PDB entry 6WWK | electron microscopy, 3.00 A resolution | chains E and I of the 6 polymer chains in the assembly

Chain E:
Name: Tubulin alpha-1B chain
Source organism: Sus scrofa
UniProtKB: Q2XVP4 (TBA1B_PIG); residue numbers follow UniProt; this construct covers 1-451
Sequence (451 residues; each row starts with the number of its first residue):
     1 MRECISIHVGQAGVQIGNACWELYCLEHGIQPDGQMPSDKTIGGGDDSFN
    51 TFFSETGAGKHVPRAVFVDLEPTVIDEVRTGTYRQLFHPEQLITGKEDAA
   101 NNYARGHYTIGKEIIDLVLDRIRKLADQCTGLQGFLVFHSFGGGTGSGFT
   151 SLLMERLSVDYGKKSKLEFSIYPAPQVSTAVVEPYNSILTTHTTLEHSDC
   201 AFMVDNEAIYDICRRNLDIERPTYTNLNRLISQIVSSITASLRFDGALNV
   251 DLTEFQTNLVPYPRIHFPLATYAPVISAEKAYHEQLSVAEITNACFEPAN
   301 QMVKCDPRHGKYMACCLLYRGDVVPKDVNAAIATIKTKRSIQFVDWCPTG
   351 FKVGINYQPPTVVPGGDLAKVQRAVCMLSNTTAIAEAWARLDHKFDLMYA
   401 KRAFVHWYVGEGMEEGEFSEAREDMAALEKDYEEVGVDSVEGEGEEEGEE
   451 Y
Unresolved in the structure: 442-451
Bound ions: Mg2+: E71 (together with GTP)
Small-molecule neighbours:
  - GDP (guanosine-5'-diphosphate): A247, L248, E254
  - GTP (guanosine-5'-triphosphate): V9, G10, Q11, A12, Q15, E71, D98, A99, A100, N101, S140, F141, G142, G143, G144, T145, G146, I171, T179, E183, N206, Y224, N228, I231

Chain I:
Name: Tubulin beta-2B chain
Source organism: Sus scrofa
UniProtKB: A0A287AGU7 (A0A287AGU7_PIG); numbering as in UniProt (aligned over 1-445)
Sequence (445 residues; numbered 1 to 445; the number before each row is that of its first residue):
     1 MREIVHIQAGQCGNQIGAKFWEVISDEHGIDPTGSYHGDSDLQLERINVY
    51 YNEATGNKYVPRAILVDLEPGTMDSVRSGPFGQIFRPDNFVFGQSGAGNN
   101 WAKGHYTEGAELVDSVLDVVRKESESCDCLQGFQLTHSLGGGTGSGMGTL
   151 LISKIREEYPDRIMNTFSVMPSPKVSDTVVEPYNATLSVHQLVENTDETY
   201 CIDNEALYDICFRTLKLTTPTYGDLNHLVSATMSGVTTCLRFPGQLNADL
   251 RKLAVNMVPFPRLHFFMPGFAPLTSRGSQQYRALTVPELTQQMFDSKNMM
   301 AACDPRHGRYLTVAAIFRGRMSMKEVDEQMLNVQNKNSSYFVEWIPNNVK
   351 TAVCDIPPRGLKMSATFIGNSTAIQELFKRISEQFTAMFRRKAFLHWYTG
   401 EGMDEMEFTEAESNMNDLVSEYQQYQDATADEQGEFEEEEGEDEA
Unresolved in the structure: 430-445
Small-molecule neighbours:
  - GDP (guanosine-5'-diphosphate): G10, Q11, C12, Q15, I16, E69, N99, S138, L139, G141, G142, T143, G144, V169, D177, N204, Y222, N226
  - GTP (guanosine-5'-triphosphate): Q245, L246, K252
  - taxol (TA1): E22, V23, D26, E27, L215, L217, D224, H227, L228, A231, S234, F270, P272, L273, T274, R276, Q279, R318, P358, R359, G360, L361

Chain E / chain I interface:
Pairs across the interface (69):
  Q11(E) - G244(I)  hydrogen bond (side chain-backbone)
  Q11(E) - Q245(I)  hydrogen bond (side chain-backbone)
  Q11(E) - L246(I)
  Q11(E) - N247(I)  hydrogen bond (side chain-backbone)
  Q15(E) - Q245(I)  hydrogen bond (side chain-backbone)
  P72(E) - R46(I)
  T73(E) - R2(I)
  T73(E) - R46(I)
  T73(E) - P243(I)
  T73(E) - N247(I)
  D76(E) - R46(I)  salt bridge
  E77(E) - P243(I)
  E77(E) - G244(I)
  K96(E) - R2(I)
  K96(E) - D128(I)  salt bridge
  K96(E) - C129(I)  hydrogen bond (backbone-side chain)
  E97(E) - C129(I)
  E97(E) - R162(I)  salt bridge
  E97(E) - R251(I)  salt bridge
  D98(E) - D249(I)
  D98(E) - K252(I)  salt bridge
  A100(E) - R251(I)
  A100(E) - K252(I)
  A100(E) - V255(I)
  N101(E) - K252(I)  hydrogen bond
  R105(E) - R251(I)
  Q176(E) - L331(I)
  V177(E) - D327(I)
  S178(E) - N347(I)  hydrogen bond (backbone-side chain)
  T179(E) - L246(I)
  T179(E) - D327(I)
  T179(E) - K350(I)
  T179(E) - T351(I)
  A180(E) - N256(I)
  A180(E) - N347(I)  hydrogen bond (backbone-side chain)
  A180(E) - V349(I)
  V181(E) - N256(I)  hydrogen bond (backbone-side chain)
  V181(E) - T312(I)
  V181(E) - I345(I)  hydrophobic
  V181(E) - N347(I)
  V182(E) - N256(I)
  Y210(E) - M323(I)
  Y210(E) - K324(I)
  Y210(E) - D327(I)
  E220(E) - K324(I)
  R221(E) - S322(I)  hydrogen bond (backbone-side chain)
  R221(E) - E325(I)  salt bridge
  P222(E) - S322(I)
  P222(E) - M323(I)  hydrogen bond (backbone-backbone)
  P222(E) - K324(I)
  T223(E) - M323(I)
  Y224(E) - M323(I)  hydrophobic
  K394(E) - P346(I)
  L397(E) - W344(I)
  M398(E) - W344(I)
  K401(E) - F260(I)
  R402(E) - F260(I)
  A403(E) - W344(I)  hydrophobic
  F404(E) - V255(I)
  F404(E) - N256(I)
  F404(E) - V258(I)
  F404(E) - P259(I)  hydrogen bond (backbone-backbone)
  H406(E) - V258(I)
  H406(E) - P259(I)  hydrogen bond (side chain-backbone)
  H406(E) - F260(I)
  H406(E) - P261(I)
  W407(E) - A254(I)
  W407(E) - V255(I)
  W407(E) - V258(I)  hydrogen bond (side chain-backbone)
Also at the interface, not in a pair above, chain E (38 interface residues in all): E71, T80, R214, T225
Also at the interface, not in a pair above, chain I (41 interface residues in all): M1, E45, L130, C239, M321, N335, N348

Overview:
The interface between chain E and chain I involves 38 residues on one side and 41 on the other; the contacts
include 14 hydrogen bonds and 6 salt bridges. Among the polar pairs are D76(E)-R46(I), K96(E)-D128(I) and
E97(E)-R162(I).
Chain E is Tubulin alpha-1B chain and chain I is Tubulin beta-2B chain, both from Sus scrofa; the structure,
KIF14[391-755] dimer two-heads-bound state - ADP-AlFx in complex with a microtubule, was determined by
electron microscopy together with 6WWE, 6WWF, 6WWG, 6WWH, 6WWI, 6WWJ and 13 further entries from the same
study.
